3ZNJ - chains 2 and 5 of the 10 polymer chains in the assembly; structure by X-ray diffraction, 2.10 A resolution.

== Chain 2 (and 5) ==
Protein: 5-chloromuconolactone dehalogenase
Source organism: Rhodococcus opacus
Notes: chain 5 of this document is another copy of the same molecule, construct and numbering; everything in this record applies to it too
UniProtKB: Q8G9L0 (Q8G9L0_RHOOP); numbering as in UniProt (aligned over 1-94)
Sequence (94 residues; row label = number of the first residue in the row):
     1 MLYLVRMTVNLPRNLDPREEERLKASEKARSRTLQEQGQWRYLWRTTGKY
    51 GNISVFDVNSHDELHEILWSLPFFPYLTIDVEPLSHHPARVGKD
Unresolved in the structure: 94 (chain 5: 93-94)

== Chain 2 / chain 5 interface ==
Residue-residue contacts - 26 pairs, chain 2 then chain 5:
  M1(2) with M1(5), hydrophobic; N59(5); S60(5); H61(5)
  L2(2) with H61(5), hydrogen bond (backbone-side chain)
  Y3(2) with M1(5); H61(5)
  N59(2) with M1(5)
  S60(2) with M1(5)
  H61(2) with M1(5); L2(5), hydrogen bond (side chain-backbone); Y3(5); H61(5); P83(5); L84(5); S85(5), hydrogen bond (backbone-side chain)
  D62(2) with S85(5), hydrogen bond; H86(5), hydrogen bond (side chain-backbone)
  H65(2) with S85(5)
  P83(2) with H61(5); P83(5)
  L84(2) with H61(5)
  S85(2) with H61(5), hydrogen bond (side chain-backbone); D62(5), hydrogen bond; H65(5)
  H86(2) with D62(5), hydrogen bond (backbone-side chain)
Interface residues without a listed pair, chain 2 (13 interface residues in all): V81
Interface residues without a listed pair, chain 5 (13 interface residues in all): V81

== In short ==
The chain 2/chain 5 interface involves 13 residues from each chain; the contacts include 8 hydrogen bonds.
Polar pairs include L2(2)-H61(5), H61(2)-S85(5) and D62(2)-S85(5).
Both chains are 5-chloromuconolactone dehalogenase (Rhodococcus opacus). Entry 3ZNJ (Crystal structure of
unliganded ClcF from R.opacus 1CP in crystal form 1) was determined by X-ray diffraction together with 3ZNU
from the same study.
